4UO7 - chains B and F of the 6 polymer chains in the assembly; structure by X-ray diffraction, 3.00 A resolution.

# Chain B (and F)
Molecule: Haemagglutinin HA2
From: Influenza A virus (A/CANINE/COLORADO/17864/2006(H3N8))
Notes: chain F of this document is another copy of the same molecule, construct and numbering; everything in this record applies to it too
Reference sequence: E0UVR5 (E0UVR5_9INFA); residues 1-172 here correspond to UniProt positions 345-516 (UniProt number = residue number + 344)
Chain sequence (175 residues; each row starts with the number of its first residue):
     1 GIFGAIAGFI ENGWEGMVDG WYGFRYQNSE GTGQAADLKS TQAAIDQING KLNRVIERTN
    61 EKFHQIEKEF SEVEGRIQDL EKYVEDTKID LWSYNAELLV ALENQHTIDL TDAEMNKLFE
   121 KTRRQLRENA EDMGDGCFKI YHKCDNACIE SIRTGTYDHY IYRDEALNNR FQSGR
Disordered / not traced: 175
Cystine bridges: Cys-144/Cys-148
Construct notes: expression tag (173-175); conflict Glu-131 (Asp475 in E0UVR5)

# How chain B and chain F interact
Residue-residue contacts (51; chain B residue first):
  Phe-3(B) / Ile-2(F)  hydrophobic
  Val-55(B) / Tyr-94(F)  hydrophobic
  Val-55(B) / Glu-97(F)
  Val-55(B) / Leu-98(F)  hydrophobic
  Val-55(B) / Ala-101(F)  hydrophobic
  Glu-57(B) / Glu-97(F)
  Lys-62(B) / Asp-90(F)  salt bridge
  His-64(B) / Asp-79(F)  salt bridge
  Gln-65(B) / Tyr-83(F)
  Ile-66(B) / Asp-79(F)
  Ile-66(B) / Leu-80(F)  hydrophobic
  Ile-66(B) / Tyr-83(F)  hydrophobic
  Lys-68(B) / Tyr-83(F)  hydrogen bond
  Phe-70(B) / Arg-76(F)
  Glu-74(B) / Arg-76(F)  salt bridge
  Ile-77(B) / Arg-76(F)
  Leu-80(B) / Leu-80(F)  hydrophobic
  Glu-81(B) / Arg-76(F)  salt bridge
  Glu-81(B) / Leu-80(F)
  Val-84(B) / Tyr-83(F)  hydrophobic
  Val-84(B) / Val-84(F)  hydrophobic
  Glu-85(B) / Tyr-83(F)  hydrogen bond
  Lys-88(B) / Tyr-83(F)
  Lys-88(B) / Thr-87(F)  hydrogen bond
  Leu-91(B) / Leu-91(F)  hydrophobic
  Trp-92(B) / Leu-91(F)
  Asn-95(B) / Leu-91(F)
  Asn-95(B) / Tyr-94(F)  hydrogen bond (backbone-side chain)
  Leu-99(B) / Tyr-94(F)
  Leu-102(B) / Leu-102(F)  hydrophobic
  His-106(B) / Gln-105(F)
  Ala-113(B) / Ile-2(F)
  Lys-117(B) / Gly-1(F)  hydrogen bond (side chain-backbone)
  Lys-117(B) / Ile-2(F)
  Lys-117(B) / Gly-4(F)
  Arg-124(B) / Phe-9(F)
  Arg-124(B) / Asp-132(F)  salt bridge
  Arg-127(B) / Glu-131(F)  salt bridge
  Arg-127(B) / Asp-132(F)
  Arg-127(B) / Met-133(F)
  Glu-128(B) / Glu-131(F)
  Glu-128(B) / Tyr-141(F)
  Glu-128(B) / Arg-170(F)  salt bridge
  Tyr-160(B) / Met-133(F)
  Arg-163(B) / Arg-170(F)  hydrogen bond (side chain-backbone)
  Arg-163(B) / Ser-173(F)  hydrogen bond
  Asp-164(B) / Ser-173(F)  hydrogen bond
  Asp-164(B) / Gly-174(F)  hydrogen bond (side chain-backbone)
  Leu-167(B) / Ser-173(F)
  Asn-168(B) / Gly-174(F)
  Phe-171(B) / Phe-171(F)  hydrophobic
Other interface residues (no listed pair), chain B (35 interface residues in all): Arg-54, His-159
Other interface residues (no listed pair), chain F (30 interface residues in all): Phe-3, Ile-77, Asn-95, Gly-134

# Overview
The interface between chain B and chain F involves 35 residues on one side and 30 on the other; the contacts
include 9 hydrogen bonds and 7 salt bridges. Among the polar pairs are Lys-62(B)/Asp-90(F),
His-64(B)/Asp-79(F) and Glu-74(B)/Arg-76(F).
Both chains are Haemagglutinin HA2 (Influenza A virus (A/CANINE/COLORADO/17864/2006(H3N8))). Entry 4UO7
(Structure of the A_Canine_Colorado_17864_06 H3 haemagglutinin in complex with 6SO4 Sialyl Lewis X) was
determined by X-ray diffraction, deposited together with 4UNW, 4UNX, 4UNY, 4UNZ, 4UO0, 4UO1 and 8 further
entries.
